Entry 7Y24 (electron microscopy, 3.25 A resolution); this record covers chains C and E of the 6 polymer chains in the assembly.

[Chain C]
Protein: Octreotide
Amino-acid sequence (8 residues; each row starts with the number of its first residue):
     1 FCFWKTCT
Modified / non-standard residues: Phe1 (D-phenylalanine; DPN); Trp4 (D-tryptophan; DTR)
Disulfides: Cys2-Cys7

[Chain E]
Protein: Somatostatin receptor type 2
Organism: Homo sapiens
UniProtKB: P30874 (SSR2_HUMAN); numbering as in UniProt (aligned over 1-327)
Amino-acid sequence (327 residues; numbered 1 to 327; the number before each row is that of its first residue):
     1 MDMADEPLNG SHTWLSIPFD LNGSVVSTNT SNQTEPYYDL TSNAVLTFIY FVVCIIGLCG
    61 NTLVIYVILR YAKMKTITNI YILNLAIADE LFMLGLPFLA MQVALVHWPF GKAICRVVMT
   121 VDGINQFTSI FCLTVMSIDR YLAVVHPIKS AKWRRPRTAK MITMAVWGVS LLVILPIMIY
   181 AGLRSNQWGR SSCTINWPGE SGAWYTGFII YTFILGFLVP LTIICLCYLF IIIKVKSSGI
   241 RVGSSKRKKS EKKVTRMVSI VVAVFIFCWL PFYIFNVSSV SMAISPTPAL KGMFDFVVVL
   301 TYANSCANPI LYAFLSDNFK KSFQNVL
Not modelled in the structure: 1-40, 200-201, 327
Disulfides: Cys115-Cys193

[Interface between chain C and chain E]
Pairs across the interface - 23 pairs, chain C then chain E:
  Cys2(C) with Ser279(E), hydrogen bond (backbone-side chain); Phe294(E), hydrophobic
  Phe3(C) with Ile195(E), hydrophobic; Asn196(E); Tyr205(E), hydrophobic; Ile209(E), hydrophobic; Asn276(E); Val280(E), hydrophobic
  Trp4(C) with Met119(E); Gln126(E); Ile195(E); Thr212(E); Phe272(E); Asn276(E), hydrogen bond (backbone-side chain); Phe294(E)
  Lys5(C) with Leu99(E); Asp122(E), salt bridge; Gln126(E), hydrogen bond; Phe294(E); Val298(E)
  Thr6(C) with Ser192(E)
  Thr8(C) with Asn186(E); Gln187(E), hydrogen bond (backbone-backbone)
Also at the interface, not in a pair above, chain C (8 interface residues in all): Phe1, Cys7
Also at the interface, not in a pair above, chain E (27 interface residues in all): Phe92, Phe127, Trp188, Cys193, Thr194, Phe208, Leu290, Lys291, Tyr302

[In short]
The interface between chain C and chain E involves 8 residues on one side and 27 on the other; the contacts
include 4 hydrogen bonds and 1 salt bridge. Polar contacts include Lys5(C)-Asp122(E), Cys2(C)-Ser279(E) and
Trp4(C)-Asn276(E).
Here chain C is Octreotide and chain E is Somatostatin receptor type 2 (Homo sapiens). Entry 7Y24 (Cryo-EM
structure of the octreotide-bound SSTR2-miniGo-scFv16 complex) was determined by electron microscopy together
with 7Y26 and 7Y27 from the same study.
